PDB entry 3BDN | X-ray diffraction, 3.91 A resolution | chains C and A of the 4 polymer chains in the assembly

# Chain C
Molecule: 20-nt DNA strand
Sequence (20 nucleotides; numbered 1 to 20; the number before each row is that of its first residue):
     1 AATACCACTGGCGGTGATAT
Unresolved in the structure: 1

# Chain A
Molecule: Lambda Repressor
Source organism: Enterobacteria phage lambda
UniProtKB: P03034 (RPC1_LAMBD); residues 1-236 here correspond to UniProt positions 2-237 (UniProt number = residue number + 1)
Chain sequence (236 residues; each row starts with the number of its first residue):
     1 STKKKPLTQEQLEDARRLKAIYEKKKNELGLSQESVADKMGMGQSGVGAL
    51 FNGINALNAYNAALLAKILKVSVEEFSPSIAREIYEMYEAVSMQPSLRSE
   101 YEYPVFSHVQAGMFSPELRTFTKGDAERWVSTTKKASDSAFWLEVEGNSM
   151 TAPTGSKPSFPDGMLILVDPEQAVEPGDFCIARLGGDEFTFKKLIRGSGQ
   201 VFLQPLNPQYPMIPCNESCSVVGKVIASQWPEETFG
Unresolved in the structure: 215-216
Construct notes: engineered mutation Gly-197 (Asp198 in P03034)
Swiss-Prot annotation at these positions:
  - DNA-binding region: Leu-29 to Gly-48 (H-T-H motif)

# How chain C and chain A interact
Contacting residue pairs (13):
  DA2(C) with Ser-32(A), sugar contact
  DT3(C) with Lys-26(A), phosphate contact; Ser-32(A), phosphate contact; Gln-33(A), sugar contact; Glu-34(A), base contact; Gln-44(A), base contact
  DA4(C) with Lys-19(A), salt bridge to the phosphate; Gln-33(A), hydrogen bond to the phosphate; Gln-44(A), base contact; Ser-45(A), base contact
  DC5(C) with Ser-45(A), hydrogen bond to the base; Asn-52(A), hydrogen bond to the phosphate
  DC6(C) with Ser-45(A), base contact
Interface residues without a listed pair, chain A (10 interface residues in all): Glu-23, Gly-48

# Summary
5 residues of chain C face 10 of chain A across their interface, with 3 hydrogen bonds and 1 salt bridge.
Polar contacts include DC5(C)/Ser-45(A), DA4(C)/Gln-33(A) and DC5(C)/Asn-52(A).
Chain C is a 20-nt DNA strand and chain A is Lambda Repressor (Enterobacteria phage lambda); the structure,
Crystal Structure of the Lambda Repressor, was determined by X-ray diffraction.
